PDB entry 8Q72 | electron microscopy, 4.17 A resolution (low resolution: residue-level contacts below are approximate; hydrogen-bond / salt-bridge calls are withheld) | chains H and I of the 16 polymer chains in the assembly

Chain H (and I):
Name: JetB
Organism: Escherichia coli
Notes: engineered mutation(s): "G" as been added to the C-terminus; chain I of this document is another copy of the same molecule, construct and numbering; everything in this record applies to it too
Chain sequence (250 residues; each row starts with the number of its first residue):
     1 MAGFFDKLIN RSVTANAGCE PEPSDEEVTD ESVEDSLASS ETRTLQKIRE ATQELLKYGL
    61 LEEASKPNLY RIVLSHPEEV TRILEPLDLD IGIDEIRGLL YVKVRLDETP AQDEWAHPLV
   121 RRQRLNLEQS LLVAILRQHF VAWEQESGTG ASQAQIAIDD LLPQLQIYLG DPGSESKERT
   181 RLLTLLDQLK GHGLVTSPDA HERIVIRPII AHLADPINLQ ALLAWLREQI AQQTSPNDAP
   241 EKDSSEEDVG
Disordered / not traced: 1-39, 235-250

Chain H / chain I interface:
Residue-residue contacts (43):
  E41(H) with R105(I)
  T42(H) with R82(I); E85(I)
  R43(H) with E85(I); D88(I); R105(I)
  T44(H) with E85(I); P86(I)
  R49(H) with E85(I); P86(I); D88(I); D107(I)
  T52(H) with P86(I)
  Q53(H) with P86(I); L87(I); D88(I); H117(I); P118(I); L119(I)
  L56(H) with L87(I); L119(I)
  K57(H) with P118(I); L119(I)
  R82(H) with E41(I)
  E85(H) with R43(I); T44(I); R49(I)
  P86(H) with T44(I); R49(I); Q53(I); I83(I)
  L87(H) with Q53(I)
  D88(H) with R43(I); R49(I); Q53(I)
  L106(H) with R43(I)
  D107(H) with R43(I); Q46(I); R49(I)
  E108(H) with R43(I)
  H117(H) with Q53(I)
  P118(H) with Q53(I); K57(I)
Also at the interface, not in a pair above, chain H (22 interface residues in all): I83, R105, L119
Also at the interface, not in a pair above, chain I (19 interface residues in all): L56

In short:
The interface between chain H and chain I involves 22 residues on one side and 19 on the other.
Both chains are JetB (Escherichia coli). Entry 8Q72 (E. coli plasmid-borne JetABCD(E248A) core in a
cleavage-competent state) was determined by electron microscopy.
